Entry 3VG9 (X-ray diffraction, 2.70 A resolution); this record covers chains A and B of the 3 polymer chains in the assembly.

Chain A:
Protein: Adenosine receptor A2a
Organism: Homo sapiens
UniProtKB: P29274 (AA2AR_HUMAN); residues 1-316 here = UniProt positions 1-316
Chain sequence (326 residues; each row starts with the number of its first residue):
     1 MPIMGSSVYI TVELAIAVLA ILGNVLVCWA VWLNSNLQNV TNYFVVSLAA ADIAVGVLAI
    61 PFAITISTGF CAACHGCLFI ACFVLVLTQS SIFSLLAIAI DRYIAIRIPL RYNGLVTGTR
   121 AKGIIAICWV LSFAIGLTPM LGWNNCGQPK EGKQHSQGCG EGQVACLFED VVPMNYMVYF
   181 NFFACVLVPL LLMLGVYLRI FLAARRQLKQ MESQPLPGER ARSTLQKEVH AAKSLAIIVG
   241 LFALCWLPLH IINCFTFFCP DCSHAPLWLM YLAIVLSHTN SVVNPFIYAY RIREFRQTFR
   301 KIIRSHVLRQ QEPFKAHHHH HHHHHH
Disordered / not traced: 1-5, 149-155, 310-326
Disulfides: Cys-71/Cys-159, Cys-74/Cys-146, Cys-77/Cys-166, Cys-259/Cys-262
Sequence notes: engineered mutation Gln-154 (Asn in P29274); expression tag (317-326)
Ligand contacts: ZMA (4-{2-[(7-amino-2-furan-2-yl[1,2,4]triazolo[1,5-a][1,3,5]triazin-5-yl)amino]ethyl}phenol): Leu-85, Phe-168, Glu-169, Met-177, Asn-181, Trp-246, Leu-249, His-250, Asn-253, His-264, Pro-266, Met-270, Tyr-271, Ile-274
Curated features (UniProtKB/Swiss-Prot):
  - binding site (adenosine): Glu-169, Asn-253, Ser-277, His-278
What the authors report for this chain:
  - binding site for ZMA: Phe-168, Asn-253, Ile-274
  - contacts within the chain: Arg-102/Glu-228 (water-mediated contact), Asp-101/Arg-102 (salt bridge), Arg-102/Tyr-112 (hydrogen bond), Thr-41/Arg-102 (hydrogen bond), Arg-220/Glu-228 (salt bridge)

Chain B:
Protein: antibody fab fragment light chain
Organism: Mus musculus
Notes: antibody fragment or engineered binder
Chain sequence (214 residues; each row starts with the number of its first residue):
     1 DIVMTQSPAS LSASVGDTVT ITCRASEFIY SSLTWYQQKQ GGSPQLLVYA ATNLADAVPS
    61 RFSGSGSGTQ FSLKINRLQP EDFGTYYCQH FYGSTWAFGG GTKLEIKRAD AAPTVSIFPP
   121 SSEQLTSGGA SVVCFLNNFY PKDINVKWKI DGSERQNGVL NSWTDQDSKD STYSMSSTLT
   181 LTKDEYERHN SYTCEATHKT STSPIVKSFN RNEC
Disordered / not traced: 213-214
Disulfides: Cys-23/Cys-88, Cys-134/Cys-194

How chain A and chain B interact:
Residue-residue contacts (25):
  Leu-33(A) with Tyr-30(B)
  Asn-34(A) with Tyr-30(B); Tyr-92(B)
  Ser-35(A) with Tyr-92(B), hydrogen bond
  Asn-36(A) with Ile-29(B); Ser-32(B), hydrogen bond; Tyr-92(B)
  Leu-216(A) with Asp-56(B)
  Ala-221(A) with Asp-56(B)
  Arg-222(A) with Asp-56(B), hydrogen bond (backbone-side chain)
  Ser-223(A) with Tyr-49(B), hydrogen bond; Asp-56(B), hydrogen bond
  Thr-224(A) with Tyr-49(B)
  Lys-227(A) with Tyr-49(B), hydrogen bond; Asn-53(B)
  Arg-293(A) with Ser-31(B), hydrogen bond; Ala-50(B), hydrogen bond (side chain-backbone); Thr-52(B), hydrogen bond
  Glu-294(A) with Tyr-30(B)
  Gln-297(A) with Tyr-30(B); Ser-31(B), hydrogen bond; Ser-67(B)
  Thr-298(A) with Tyr-30(B)
  Lys-301(A) with Phe-28(B); Tyr-30(B)
Also at the interface, not in a pair above, chain A (16 interface residues in all): Arg-220
Also at the interface, not in a pair above, chain B (13 interface residues in all): Leu-54

In short:
16 residues of chain A and 13 residues of chain B are in contact; the contacts include 10 hydrogen bonds.
Among the polar pairs are Ser-35(A)/Tyr-92(B), Asn-36(A)/Ser-32(B) and Arg-222(A)/Asp-56(B). The paper reports
a binding site for ZMA at Phe-168(A), Asn-253(A) and Ile-274(A); contacts within the chain involving
Arg-102(A), Glu-228(A) and Asp-101(A) among others.
Chain A is Adenosine receptor A2a (Homo sapiens) and chain B is antibody fab fragment light chain (Mus
musculus); the structure, Crystal structure of human adenosine A2A receptor with an allosteric inverse-agonist
antibody at 2.7 A resolution, was determined by X-ray diffraction, deposited together with 3VGA.
